PDB entry 1ICS | X-ray diffraction, 2.30 A resolution | chain A

[Chain A]
Molecule: 12-oxophytodienoate reductase 1
Source organism: Solanum lycopersicum
Notes: EC 1.3.1.42
UniProtKB: Q9XG54 (OPR1_LYCES); residues 1-376 here = UniProt positions 1-376
Amino-acid sequence (376 residues; numbered 1 to 376; the number before each row is that of its first residue):
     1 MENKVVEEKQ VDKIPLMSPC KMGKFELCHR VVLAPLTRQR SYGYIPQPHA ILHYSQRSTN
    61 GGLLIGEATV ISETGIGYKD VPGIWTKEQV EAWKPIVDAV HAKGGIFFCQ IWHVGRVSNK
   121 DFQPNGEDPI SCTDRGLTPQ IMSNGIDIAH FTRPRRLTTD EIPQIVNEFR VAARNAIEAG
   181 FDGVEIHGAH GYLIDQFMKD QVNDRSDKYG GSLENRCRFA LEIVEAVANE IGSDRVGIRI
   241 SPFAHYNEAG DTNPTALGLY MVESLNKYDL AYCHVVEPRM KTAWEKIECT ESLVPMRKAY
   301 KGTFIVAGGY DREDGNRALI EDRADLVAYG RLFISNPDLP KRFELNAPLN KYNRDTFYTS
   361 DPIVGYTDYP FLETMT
Disordered / not traced: 1-9, 280-289, 373-376
Differences from the reference sequence: engineered mutation Met142 (Arg in Q9XG54)
Residues lining bound ligands: FMN (flavin mononucleotide): Ala34, Pro35, Leu36, Thr37, Glu67, Ala68, Gln110, His187, His190, Arg239, Val276, Ala307, Gly308, Gly309, Tyr310, Ala328, Tyr329, Gly330, Arg331, Ile334, Phe357, Tyr358

[Summary]
Ligands of chain A: flavin mononucleotide.
Chain A is 12-oxophytodienoate reductase 1 (Solanum lycopersicum); the structure, Crystal structure of
12-oxophytodienoate reductase 1 from tomato, was determined by X-ray diffraction together with 1ICP and 1ICQ
from the same study.
